Entry 9FN9 (electron microscopy, 2.81 A resolution); this record covers chains A and SA of the 60 polymer chains in the assembly.

[Chain A (and SA)]
Molecule: 29 kDa antigen Cfp29
Source organism: Mycolicibacterium smegmatis MC2 155
Notes: chain SA of this document is another copy of the same molecule, construct and numbering; everything in this record applies to it too
UniProtKB: A0R4H0 (A0R4H0_MYCS2); numbering as in UniProt (aligned over 1-265)
Chain sequence (275 residues; row label = number of the first residue in the row):
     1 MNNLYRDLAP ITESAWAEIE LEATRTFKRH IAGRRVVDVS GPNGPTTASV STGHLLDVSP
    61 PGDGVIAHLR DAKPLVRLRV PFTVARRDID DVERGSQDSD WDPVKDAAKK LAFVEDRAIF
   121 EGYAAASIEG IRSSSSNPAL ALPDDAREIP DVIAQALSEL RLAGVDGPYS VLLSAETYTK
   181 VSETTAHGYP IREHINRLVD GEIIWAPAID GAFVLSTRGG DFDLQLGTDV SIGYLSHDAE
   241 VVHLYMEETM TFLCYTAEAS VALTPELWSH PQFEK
Unresolved in the structure: 1, 266-275
Construct notes: expression tag (266-275)

[Interface between chain A and chain SA]
Contacting residue pairs (22; chain A residue first):
  Asp7(A) with Leu8(SA)
  Leu8(A) with Leu8(SA)
  Ala9(A) with Leu8(SA)
  Pro10(A) with Tyr5(SA), hydrogen bond (backbone-side chain); Leu8(SA), hydrophobic
  Ile11(A) with Tyr5(SA)
  Thr12(A) with Asn2(SA); Asn3(SA); Tyr5(SA)
  Glu13(A) with Asn2(SA)
  Arg86(A) with Tyr5(SA); Leu235(SA)
  Ile89(A) with Tyr5(SA)
  Asp90(A) with Asn3(SA), hydrogen bond (backbone-side chain); Tyr5(SA), hydrogen bond
  Glu93(A) with Asn2(SA), hydrogen bond (side chain-backbone); Asn3(SA), hydrogen bond (side chain-backbone); Pro45(SA)
  Arg94(A) with Pro45(SA); Thr46(SA); Arg77(SA)
  Gly95(A) with Thr46(SA)

[Overview]
13 residues of chain A and 8 residues of chain SA are in contact, with 5 hydrogen bonds. Polar contacts
include Pro10(A)-Tyr5(SA), Asp90(A)-Asn3(SA) and Asp90(A)-Tyr5(SA).
Both chains are 29 kDa antigen Cfp29 (Mycolicibacterium smegmatis MC2 155). Entry 9FN9 (Icosahedral Encapsulin
with a closed pore state) was determined by electron microscopy (same publication as 9FNA).
